8IT1 - chains F and J of the 16 polymer chains in the assembly; structure by electron microscopy, 3.41 A resolution.

[Chain F (and J)]
Name: TIR domain-containing protein
From: Thermoflavifilum thermophilum
Notes: chain J of this document is another copy of the same molecule, construct and numbering; everything in this record applies to it too
Reference sequence: A0A1I7NFG5 (A0A1I7NFG5_9BACT); residues 1-450 here = UniProt positions 1-450
Chain sequence (450 residues; row label = number of the first residue in the row):
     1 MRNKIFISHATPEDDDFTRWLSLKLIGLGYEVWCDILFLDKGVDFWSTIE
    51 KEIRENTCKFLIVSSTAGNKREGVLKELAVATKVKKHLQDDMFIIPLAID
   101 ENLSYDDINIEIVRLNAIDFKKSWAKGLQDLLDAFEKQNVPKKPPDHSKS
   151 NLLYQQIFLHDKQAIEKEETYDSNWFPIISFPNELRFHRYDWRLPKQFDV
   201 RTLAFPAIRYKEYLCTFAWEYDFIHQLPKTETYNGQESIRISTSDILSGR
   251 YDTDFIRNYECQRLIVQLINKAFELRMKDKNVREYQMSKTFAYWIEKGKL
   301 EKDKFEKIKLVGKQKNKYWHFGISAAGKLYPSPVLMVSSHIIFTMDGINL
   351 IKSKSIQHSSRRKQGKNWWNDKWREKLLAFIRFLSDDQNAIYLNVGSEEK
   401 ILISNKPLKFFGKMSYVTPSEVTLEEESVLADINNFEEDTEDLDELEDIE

[Interface between chain F and chain J]
Contacting residue pairs (16):
  W46(F) - E111(J)
  E50(F) - I108(J)
  E50(F) - N109(J)
  E50(F) - I110(J)
  R54(F) - D106(J)  hydrogen bond (side chain-backbone)
  R54(F) - I108(J)  hydrogen bond (side chain-backbone)
  L75(F) - R114(J)  hydrogen bond (backbone-side chain)
  K76(F) - I110(J)
  K76(F) - E111(J)
  K76(F) - R114(J)
  A79(F) - V113(J)  hydrophobic
  A79(F) - R114(J)
  V80(F) - I110(J)  hydrophobic
  K83(F) - D106(J)
  H87(F) - D106(J)  salt bridge
  H87(F) - D107(J)  salt bridge

[Overview]
Chain F and chain J form an interface of 9 and 8 residues respectively; the contacts include 3 hydrogen bonds
and 2 salt bridges. Among the polar pairs are H87(F)-D106(J), H87(F)-D107(J) and R54(F)-D106(J).
Chain F and chain J are both TIR domain-containing protein (Thermoflavifilum thermophilum); the structure,
Cryo-EM structure of Crt-SPARTA-gRNA-tDNA tetramer (NADase active form), was determined by electron microscopy
together with 8ISY, 8ISZ, 8IT0 and 8K9G from the same study.
